Entry 8XQC (electron microscopy, 3.25 A resolution); this record covers chains A and C of the 3 polymer chains in the assembly.

[Chain A]
Name: DNA (cytosine-5)-methyltransferase 1
Organism: Homo sapiens
Notes: EC 2.1.1.37
UniProt: P26358 (DNMT1_HUMAN); numbering as in UniProt (aligned over 351-1616)
Chain sequence (1271 residues; numbered 346 to 1616; the number before each row is that of its first residue):
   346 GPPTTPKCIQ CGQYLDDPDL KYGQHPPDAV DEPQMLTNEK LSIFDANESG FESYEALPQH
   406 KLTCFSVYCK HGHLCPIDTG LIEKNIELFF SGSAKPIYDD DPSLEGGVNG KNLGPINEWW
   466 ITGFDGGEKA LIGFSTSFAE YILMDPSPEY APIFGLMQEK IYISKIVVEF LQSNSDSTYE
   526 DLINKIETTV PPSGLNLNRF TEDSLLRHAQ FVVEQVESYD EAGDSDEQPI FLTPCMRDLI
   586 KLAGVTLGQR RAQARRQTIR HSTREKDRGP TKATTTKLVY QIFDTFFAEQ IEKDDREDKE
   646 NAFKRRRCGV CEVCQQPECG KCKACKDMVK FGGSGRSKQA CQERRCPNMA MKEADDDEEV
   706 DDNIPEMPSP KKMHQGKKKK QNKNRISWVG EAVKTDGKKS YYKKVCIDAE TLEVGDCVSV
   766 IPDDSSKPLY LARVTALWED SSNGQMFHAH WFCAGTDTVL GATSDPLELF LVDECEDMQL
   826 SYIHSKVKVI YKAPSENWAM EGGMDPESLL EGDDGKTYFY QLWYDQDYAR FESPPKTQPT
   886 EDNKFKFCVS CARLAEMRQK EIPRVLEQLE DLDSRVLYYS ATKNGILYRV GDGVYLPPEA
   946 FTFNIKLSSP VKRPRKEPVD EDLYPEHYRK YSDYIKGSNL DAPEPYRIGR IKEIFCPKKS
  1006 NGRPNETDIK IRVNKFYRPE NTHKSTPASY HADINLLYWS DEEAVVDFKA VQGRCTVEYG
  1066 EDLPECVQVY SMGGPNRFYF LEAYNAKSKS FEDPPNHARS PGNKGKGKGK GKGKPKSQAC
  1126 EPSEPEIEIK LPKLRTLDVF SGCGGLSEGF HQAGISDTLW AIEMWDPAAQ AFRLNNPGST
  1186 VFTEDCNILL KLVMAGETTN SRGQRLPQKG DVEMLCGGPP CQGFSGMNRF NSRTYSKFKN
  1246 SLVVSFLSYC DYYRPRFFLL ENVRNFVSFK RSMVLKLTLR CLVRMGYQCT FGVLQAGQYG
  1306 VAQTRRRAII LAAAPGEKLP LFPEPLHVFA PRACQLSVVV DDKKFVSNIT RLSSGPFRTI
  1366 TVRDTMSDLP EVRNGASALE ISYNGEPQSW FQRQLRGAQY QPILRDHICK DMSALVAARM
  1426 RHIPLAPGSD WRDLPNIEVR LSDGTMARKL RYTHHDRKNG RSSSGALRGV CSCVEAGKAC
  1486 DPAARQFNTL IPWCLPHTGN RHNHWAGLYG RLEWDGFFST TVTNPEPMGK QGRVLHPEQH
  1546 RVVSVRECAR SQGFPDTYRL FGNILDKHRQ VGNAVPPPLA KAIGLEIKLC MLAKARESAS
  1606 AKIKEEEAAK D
Not modelled in the structure: 346-613, 640-719, 727-730, 735-743, 850-859, 883-889, 954-961, 1107-1134, 1480-1483, 1606-1616
Differences from the reference sequence: expression tag (346-350)
Swiss-Prot annotation at these positions:
  - zinc finger: Asn646 to Pro692 (CXXC-type)
  - region: Lys1109 to Pro1120 (6 X 2 AA tandem repeats of K-G)
  - active site: Cys1226
  - binding site (Zn(2+)): Cys353, Cys356, Cys414, His418, Cys653, Cys656, Cys659, Cys664, Cys667, Cys670, Cys686, Cys691
  - binding site (S-adenosyl-L-methionine): Ser1146, Gly1150, Leu1151, Glu1168, Met1169, Asp1190, Cys1191, Asn1578, Val1580
  - site: Ser509 (Important for activity)
  - modified residue: Lys366 (N6-acetyllysine), Ser394 (Phosphoserine), Ser398 (Phosphoserine), Ser509 (Phosphoserine), Ser549 (Phosphoserine), Ser714 (Phosphoserine), Ser732 (Phosphoserine), Lys749 (N6-acetyllysine), Ser878 (Phosphoserine), Lys891 (N6-acetyllysine), Lys957 (N6-acetyllysine), Lys961 (N6-acetyllysine), Lys975 (N6-acetyllysine), Lys1054 (N6-acetyllysine), Lys1111 (N6-acetyllysine), Lys1113 (N6-acetyllysine), Lys1115 (N6-acetyllysine), Lys1117 (N6-acetyllysine), Lys1119 (N6-acetyllysine), Lys1121 (N6-acetyllysine) and 2 more in UniProt
  - cross-link: Lys1609 (Glycyl lysine isopeptide (Lys-Gly) (interchain with G-Cter in SUMO2))
  - natural variant: Asp490 to Pro491 (sequence variant, change not given here; In HSN1E), Tyr495 (Y495C: In HSN1E), Ala554 (A554V: In ADCADN), Gly589 (G589A: In ADCADN), Val590 (V590F: In ADCADN)
  - mutagenesis: Cys653 (C653G: Reduces activity about 10-fold; when associated with G-656; G-659; G-664; G-667 and G-670), Cys656 (C656G: Reduces activity about 10-fold; when associated with G-653; G-659; G-664; G-667 and G-670), Cys659 (C659G: Reduces activity about 10-fold; when associated with G-653; G-656; G-664; G-667 and G-670), Cys664 (C664F: Reduces activity about 10-fold; when associated with G-653; G-656; G-659; G-667 and G-670), Cys667 (C667G: Reduces activity about 10-fold; when associated with G-653; G-656; G-659; G-664 and G-670), Cys670 (C670G: Reduces activity about 10-fold; when associated with G-653; G-656; G-659; G-664 and G-667), Cys1226 (C1226A: Loss of activity)
Ion coordination: Zn2+ site 1: His793, Cys820, Cys893, Cys896; Zn2+ site 2: Cys1476, Cys1478, Cys1485, His1502
Residues lining bound ligands: S-adenosylhomocysteine (SAH): Gly614, Pro615, Phe1145, Ile1167, Glu1168, Met1169, Trp1170, Glu1189, Asp1190, Cys1191, Pro1225, Tyr1240, Lys1244, Leu1247

[Chain C]
Molecule: 12-nt DNA strand
Sequence (12 nucleotides; numbered 1 to 12; the number before each row is that of its first residue):
     1 CCTTCXGTAA GT
Modified / non-standard residues: EIX ([(2R,3S,5S)-5-[(4R,5R)-6-azanyl-5-fluoranyl-5-methyl-2-oxidanylidene-4-sulfanyl-4H-pyrimidin-3-yl]-3-oxidanyl-oxolan-2-yl]methyl dihydrogen phosphate) at position 6

[How chain A and chain C interact]
Contacting residue pairs (40; chain A residue first):
  Tyr976(A) - DC2(C)  phosphate contact
  Ser977(A) - DT3(C)  phosphate contact
  Tyr979(A) - DT3(C)  phosphate contact
  Tyr979(A) - DT4(C)  phosphate contact
  Lys981(A) - DT4(C)  salt bridge to the phosphate
  Pro1224(A) - EIX_6(C)  base contact
  Pro1225(A) - EIX_6(C)  base contact
  Cys1226(A) - EIX_6(C)  covalent bond
  Gln1227(A) - EIX_6(C)  base contact
  Gln1227(A) - DG7(C)  phosphate contact
  Gln1227(A) - DT8(C)  phosphate contact
  Ser1230(A) - DC5(C)  phosphate contact
  Ser1230(A) - EIX_6(C)  hydrogen bond to the phosphate
  Met1232(A) - DC5(C)  sugar contact
  Met1232(A) - DG7(C)  base contact
  Asn1233(A) - DT8(C)  sugar contact
  Arg1234(A) - DG7(C)  base contact
  Phe1235(A) - DT8(C)  phosphate contact
  Phe1235(A) - DA9(C)  sugar contact
  Arg1238(A) - DA9(C)  phosphate contact
  Tyr1240(A) - DT8(C)  phosphate contact
  Tyr1240(A) - DA9(C)  phosphate contact
  Glu1266(A) - EIX_6(C)  base contact
  Asn1267(A) - EIX_6(C)  base contact
  Val1268(A) - EIX_6(C)  phosphate contact
  Arg1310(A) - EIX_6(C)  base contact
  Arg1311(A) - DC5(C)  salt bridge to the phosphate
  Arg1312(A) - EIX_6(C)  salt bridge to the phosphate
  Asn1508(A) - DC2(C)  sugar contact
  Asn1508(A) - DT3(C)  hydrogen bond to the phosphate
  Thr1525(A) - DC5(C)  hydrogen bond to the phosphate
  Thr1525(A) - EIX_6(C)  phosphate contact
  Val1527(A) - DG7(C)  phosphate contact
  Thr1528(A) - EIX_6(C)  phosphate contact
  Thr1528(A) - DG7(C)  hydrogen bond to the phosphate
  Gly1534(A) - DG7(C)  base contact
  Lys1535(A) - DC5(C)  base contact
  Lys1535(A) - DG7(C)  hydrogen bond to the base
  Gly1577(A) - EIX_6(C)  base contact
  Asn1578(A) - EIX_6(C)  sugar contact
Interface residues without a listed pair, chain A (40 interface residues in all): Gly1223, Gly1231, Ser1241, Thr1309, Arg1337, Thr1526, Asn1529, Glu1531, Met1533, Gln1536, Ala1579

[Overview]
Chain A and chain C form an interface of 40 and 8 residues respectively; the contacts include 1 covalent bond,
5 hydrogen bonds and 3 salt bridges. Polar pairs include Lys1535(A)-DG7(C), Ser1230(A)-EIX_6(C) and
Asn1508(A)-DT3(C). Bound to chain A: S-adenosylhomocysteine.
Chain A is DNA (cytosine-5)-methyltransferase 1 (Homo sapiens) and chain C is a 12-nt DNA strand; the
structure, Cryo-EM structure of human DNMT1 (aa:351-1616) in complex with ubiquitinated PAF15 and
hemimethylated DNA analog, was determined by electron microscopy.
